Entry 9DEB (X-ray diffraction, 2.54 A resolution); this record covers chains A and B of the 12 polymer chains in the assembly.

# Chain A (and B)
Name: D3-threaded
Source organism: synthetic construct
Notes: chain B of this document is another copy of the same molecule, construct and numbering; everything in this record applies to it too
Chain sequence (83 residues; numbered 1 to 83; the number before each row is that of its first residue):
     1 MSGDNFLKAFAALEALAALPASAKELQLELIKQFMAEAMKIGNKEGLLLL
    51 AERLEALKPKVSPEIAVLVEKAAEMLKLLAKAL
Disordered / not traced: 1

# Interface between chain A and chain B
Residue-residue contacts (38):
  Leu-28(A) with Leu-79(B), hydrophobic; Ala-82(B); Leu-83(B), hydrophobic
  Lys-32(A) with Met-39(B), hydrogen bond (side chain-backbone); Lys-40(B); Ile-41(B)
  Met-35(A) with Met-39(B), hydrophobic; Met-75(B), hydrophobic
  Ala-36(A) with Ala-36(B); Met-39(B)
  Met-39(A) with Lys-32(B); Met-35(B), hydrophobic
  Lys-40(A) with Ala-36(B)
  Ile-41(A) with Lys-32(B)
  Gly-42(A) with Lys-32(B)
  Val-67(A) with Leu-78(B), hydrophobic
  Leu-68(A) with Leu-78(B); Leu-79(B)
  Lys-71(A) with Glu-74(B); Leu-78(B)
  Ala-72(A) with Met-75(B), hydrophobic
  Glu-74(A) with Lys-71(B)
  Met-75(A) with Met-35(B), hydrophobic; Leu-68(B), hydrophobic; Lys-71(B); Ala-72(B); Met-75(B), hydrophobic
  Leu-78(A) with Val-67(B), hydrophobic; Leu-68(B); Lys-71(B)
  Leu-79(A) with Leu-28(B), hydrophobic; Lys-32(B); Leu-68(B)
  Lys-81(A) with Glu-64(B)
  Ala-82(A) with Leu-28(B), hydrophobic; Glu-64(B); Leu-68(B), hydrophobic
  Leu-83(A) with Leu-28(B), hydrophobic
Other interface residues (no listed pair), chain B (19 interface residues in all): Lys-24

# Overview
The chain A/chain B interface involves 19 residues from each chain; the contacts include 1 hydrogen bond. Its
one hydrogen-bonded contact is Lys-32(A)/Met-39(B).
Chain A and chain B are both D3-threaded (synthetic construct); the structure, Crystal Structure of
D3-threaded, was determined by X-ray diffraction together with 9DE9, 9DEA, 9DEC and 8VEA from the same study.
